Entry 3ZNU (X-ray diffraction, 1.65 A resolution); this record covers chains A and C of the 10 polymer chains in the assembly.

# Chain A (and C)
Name: 5-chloromuconolactone dehalogenase
Organism: Rhodococcus opacus
Notes: chain C of this document is another copy of the same molecule, construct and numbering; everything in this record applies to it too
Reference sequence: Q8G9L0 (Q8G9L0_RHOOP); residues 1-94 here = UniProt positions 1-94
Chain sequence (94 residues; row label = number of the first residue in the row):
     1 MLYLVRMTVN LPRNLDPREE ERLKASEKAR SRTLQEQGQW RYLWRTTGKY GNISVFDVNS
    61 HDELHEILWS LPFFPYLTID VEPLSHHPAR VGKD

# How chain A and chain C interact
Residue-residue contacts (16):
  Pro-12(A) / Arg-13(C)
  Asn-14(A) / Arg-13(C)  hydrogen bond
  His-61(A) / Thr-47(C)
  His-65(A) / Arg-45(C)
  His-65(A) / Thr-47(C)
  His-65(A) / Gly-48(C)  hydrogen bond (side chain-backbone)
  His-65(A) / Lys-49(C)
  Leu-68(A) / Gly-48(C)
  Trp-69(A) / Arg-45(C)
  Trp-69(A) / Lys-49(C)
  Trp-69(A) / Tyr-50(C)  hydrophobic
  Phe-74(A) / Gly-48(C)
  Tyr-76(A) / Arg-13(C)
  Ile-79(A) / Gly-48(C)
  Ile-79(A) / Lys-49(C)  hydrogen bond (backbone-side chain)
  Val-81(A) / Thr-47(C)
Also at the interface, not in a pair above, chain A (12 interface residues in all): Leu-15, Leu-64
Also at the interface, not in a pair above, chain C (7 interface residues in all): Thr-46

# Overview
Chain A and chain C form an interface of 12 and 7 residues respectively; the contacts include 3 hydrogen
bonds. Among the polar pairs are Asn-14(A)/Arg-13(C), His-65(A)/Gly-48(C) and Ile-79(A)/Lys-49(C).
Chain A and chain C are both 5-chloromuconolactone dehalogenase (Rhodococcus opacus); the structure, Crystal
structure of ClcF in crystal form 2, was determined by X-ray diffraction together with 3ZNJ from the same
study.
